6XYC - chain A; structure by X-ray diffraction, 1.85 A resolution.

Chain A:
Protein: Acetyl xylan esterase
Chain sequence (293 residues; row label = number of the first residue in the row):
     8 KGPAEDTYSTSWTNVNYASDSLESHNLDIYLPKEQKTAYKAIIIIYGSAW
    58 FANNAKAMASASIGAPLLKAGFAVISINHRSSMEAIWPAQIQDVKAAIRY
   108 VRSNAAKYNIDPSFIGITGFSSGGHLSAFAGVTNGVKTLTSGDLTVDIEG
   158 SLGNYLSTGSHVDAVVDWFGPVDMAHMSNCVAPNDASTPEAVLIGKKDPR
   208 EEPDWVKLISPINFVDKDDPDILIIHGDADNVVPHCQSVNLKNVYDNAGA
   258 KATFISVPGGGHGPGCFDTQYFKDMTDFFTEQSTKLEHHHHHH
Unresolved in the structure: 293-300
Cystine bridges: C187-C243
Covalently attached groups: 4-(2-aminoethyl)benzenesulfonyl fluoride (AES) linked to S128
Residues lining bound ligands: 4-(2-aminoethyl)benzenesulfonyl fluoride (AES): G54, S55, A56, W57, S129, P178, M184, N191, T195, P196, E197, V239, V240, H269
What the authors report for this chain:
  - binding site for 4-(2-aminoethyl)benzenesulfonyl fluoride: S128
  - catalytic residues: S128

In short:
4-(2-aminoethyl)benzenesulfonyl fluoride is covalently linked to S128. From the paper: the catalytic residue
S128; a binding site for 4-(2-aminoethyl)benzenesulfonyl fluoride at S128.
Chain A is Acetyl xylan esterase; the structure, Truncated form of carbohydrate esterase from gut microbiota,
was determined by X-ray diffraction, deposited together with 6TKX.
